Entry 7VFJ (electron microscopy, 3.98 A resolution); this record covers chains B and F of the 6 polymer chains in the assembly.

[Chain B (and F)]
Name: Heme exporter protein B
Source organism: Escherichia coli BL21(DE3)
Notes: chain F of this document is another copy of the same molecule, construct and numbering; everything in this record applies to it too
UniProt: P0ABL8 (CCMB_ECOLI); residues 1-220 here = UniProt positions 1-220
Amino-acid sequence (220 residues; numbered 1 to 220; the number before each row is that of its first residue):
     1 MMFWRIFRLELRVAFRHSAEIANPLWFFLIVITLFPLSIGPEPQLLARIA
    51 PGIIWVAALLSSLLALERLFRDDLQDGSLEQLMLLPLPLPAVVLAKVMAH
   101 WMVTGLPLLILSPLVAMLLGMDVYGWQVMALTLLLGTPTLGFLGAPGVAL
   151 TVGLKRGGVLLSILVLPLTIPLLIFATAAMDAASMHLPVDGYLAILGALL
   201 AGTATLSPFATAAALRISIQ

[Chain B / chain F interface]
Pairs across the interface - 31 pairs, chain B then chain F:
  N23(B) with V159(F); L160(F); I163(F)
  F27(B) with V159(F), hydrophobic; S162(F); L166(F), hydrophobic
  I30(B) with L166(F), hydrophobic
  L34(B) with V56(F), hydrophobic; L59(F), hydrophobic; L173(F), hydrophobic
  F35(B) with F35(F), hydrophobic; V56(F), hydrophobic
  L37(B) with I174(F)
  S38(B) with G52(F); L173(F); T177(F)
  I39(B) with I49(F), hydrophobic; G52(F)
  L45(B) with L45(F), hydrophobic
  R48(B) with I39(F), hydrogen bond (side chain-backbone); E42(F), salt bridge; L45(F)
  I49(B) with I39(F), hydrophobic
  L64(B) with V159(F), hydrophobic
  R68(B) with R156(F)
  K155(B) with E20(F)
  G158(B) with N23(F)
  L160(B) with F27(F), hydrophobic
  L161(B) with N23(F); W26(F); F27(F), hydrophobic
Other interface residues (no listed pair), chain B (21 interface residues in all): W26, L60, R156, I170
Other interface residues (no listed pair), chain F (30 interface residues in all): A19, I30, L34, I53, L60, L63, R71, P167, I170

[Overview]
21 residues of chain B face 30 of chain F across their interface; the contacts include 1 hydrogen bond and 1
salt bridge. Among the polar pairs are R48(B)-E42(F) and R48(B)-I39(F).
Both chains are Heme exporter protein B (Escherichia coli BL21(DE3)). Entry 7VFJ (Cytochrome c-type biogenesis
protein CcmABCD) was determined by electron microscopy, deposited together with 7F02, 7F03, 7F04 and 7VFP.
